Entry 3IBN (X-ray diffraction, 2.20 A resolution); this record covers chain A.

# Chain A
Name: Carbonic anhydrase 2
From: Homo sapiens
Notes: EC 4.2.1.1
UniProtKB: P00918 (CAH2_HUMAN); the author numbering skips numbers that UniProt does not, so the offset changes along the chain: 2-125 = UniProt 2-125; 127-261 = UniProt 126-260
Chain sequence (259 residues; each row starts with the number of its first residue; note: 1 number in that range is skipped by the numbering (no residue carries it; nothing is unmodelled there)):
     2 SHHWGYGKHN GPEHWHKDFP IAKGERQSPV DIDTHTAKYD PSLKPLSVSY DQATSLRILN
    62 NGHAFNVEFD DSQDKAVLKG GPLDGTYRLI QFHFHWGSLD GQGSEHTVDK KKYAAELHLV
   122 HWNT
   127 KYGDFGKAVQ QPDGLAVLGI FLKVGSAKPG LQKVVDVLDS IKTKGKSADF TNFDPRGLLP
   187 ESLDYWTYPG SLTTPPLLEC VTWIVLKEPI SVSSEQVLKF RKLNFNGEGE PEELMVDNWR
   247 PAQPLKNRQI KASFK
Unresolved in the structure: 2
Swiss-Prot annotation at these positions:
  - active site: His64 (Proton donor/acceptor)
  - binding site (Zn(2+)): His94, His96, His119
  - binding site (substrate): Thr199, Thr200
  - site: Tyr7 (Fine-tunes the proton-transfer properties of H-64), Asn62 (Fine-tunes the proton-transfer properties of H-64), Asn67 (Fine-tunes the proton-transfer properties of H-64), Gln92 (Involved in the binding of some activators, including histamine and L-histidine)
  - modified residue: Ser2 (N-acetylserine), Ser166 (Phosphoserine), Ser173 (Phosphoserine)

# Overview
UniProt lists active-site residue His64, 3 Zn2+-binding residues and substrate-binding residues Thr199 and
Thr200.
Chain A is Carbonic anhydrase 2 (Homo sapiens); the structure, The crystal structure of the human carbonic
anhydrase II in complex with an aliphatic bis-sulfamate inhibitor, was determined by X-ray diffraction (same
publication as 3IBI, 3IBL and 3IBU).
